PDB entry 8K22 | electron microscopy, 2.92 A resolution | chains B and R of the 20 polymer chains in the assembly

[Chain B]
Name: Csy1
Organism: Vibrio phage ICP1_2004_A
UniProt: F1D5V8 (F1D5V8_9CAUD); numbering as in UniProt (aligned over 1-178)
Sequence (178 residues; numbered 1 to 178; the number before each row is that of its first residue):
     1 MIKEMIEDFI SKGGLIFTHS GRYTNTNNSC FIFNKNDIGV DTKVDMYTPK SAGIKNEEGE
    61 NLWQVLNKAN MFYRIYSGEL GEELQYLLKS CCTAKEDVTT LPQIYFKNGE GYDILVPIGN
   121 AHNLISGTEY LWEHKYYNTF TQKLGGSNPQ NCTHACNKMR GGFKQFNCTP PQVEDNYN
Not modelled in the structure: 178

[Chain R]
Molecule: 31-nt DNA strand
Organism: Vibrio phage ICP1_2004_A
Sequence (31 nucleotides; row label = number of the first residue in the row):
    15 GGCTTTCGTC AACCCTTTGC TTATCTTCCC T

[How chain B and chain R interact]
Pairs across the interface - 34 pairs, chain B then chain R:
  Lys50(B) with DT23(R), base contact; DC24(R), sugar contact
  Ser51(B) with DA25(R), phosphate contact
  Ala52(B) with DC24(R), phosphate contact; DA25(R), phosphate contact
  Gly53(B) with DA25(R), hydrogen bond to the phosphate
  Lys55(B) with DA26(R), salt bridge to the phosphate
  Trp132(B) with DC29(R), stacking on the base; DT30(R), base contact
  Tyr137(B) with DT30(R), sugar contact; DT31(R), phosphate contact
  Asn138(B) with DG33(R), hydrogen bond to the base
  Thr139(B) with DT30(R), base contact
  Thr141(B) with DT30(R), hydrogen bond to the base
  Lys143(B) with DC27(R), base contact
  Gln150(B) with DC24(R), hydrogen bond to the base; DA25(R), hydrogen bond to the base
  Asn157(B) with DA25(R), phosphate contact; DA26(R), hydrogen bond to the phosphate
  Lys158(B) with DA26(R), salt bridge to the phosphate; DC27(R), sugar contact
  Arg160(B) with DA25(R), sugar contact; DA26(R), hydrogen bond to the base; DC27(R), sugar contact
  Gly161(B) with DC27(R), base contact
  Lys164(B) with DT30(R), base contact
  Thr169(B) with DC34(R), base contact
  Pro170(B) with DC34(R), base contact
  Pro171(B) with DC34(R), base contact; DT35(R), base contact
  Val173(B) with DA37(R), base contact
  Glu174(B) with DT35(R), base contact; DA37(R), hydrogen bond to the base
  Tyr177(B) with DA37(R), stacking on the base
Also at the interface, not in a pair above, chain B (26 interface residues in all): Asn148, Asn167, Gln172
Also at the interface, not in a pair above, chain R (14 interface residues in all): DG22, DT32

[In short]
26 residues of chain B face 14 of chain R across their interface, with 8 hydrogen bonds, 2 salt bridges and 2
aromatic stacking contacts. Among the polar pairs are Asn138(B)-DG33(R), Thr141(B)-DT30(R) and
Gln150(B)-DC24(R).
Chain B is Csy1 and chain R is a 31-nt DNA strand, both from Vibrio phage ICP1_2004_A; the structure, ICP1
Csy-dsDNA-Cas1-Cas2/3 complex (half form), was determined by electron microscopy.
